Entry 5W66 (electron microscopy, 3.90 A resolution); this record covers chains A and B of the 20 polymer chains in the assembly.

== Chain A ==
Name: DNA-directed RNA polymerase I subunit RPA190
From: Saccharomyces cerevisiae (strain ATCC 204508 / S288c)
Notes: EC 2.7.7.6
Reference sequence: P10964 (RPA1_YEAST); residues 1-1664 here = UniProt positions 1-1664
Amino-acid sequence (1664 residues; row label = number of the first residue in the row):
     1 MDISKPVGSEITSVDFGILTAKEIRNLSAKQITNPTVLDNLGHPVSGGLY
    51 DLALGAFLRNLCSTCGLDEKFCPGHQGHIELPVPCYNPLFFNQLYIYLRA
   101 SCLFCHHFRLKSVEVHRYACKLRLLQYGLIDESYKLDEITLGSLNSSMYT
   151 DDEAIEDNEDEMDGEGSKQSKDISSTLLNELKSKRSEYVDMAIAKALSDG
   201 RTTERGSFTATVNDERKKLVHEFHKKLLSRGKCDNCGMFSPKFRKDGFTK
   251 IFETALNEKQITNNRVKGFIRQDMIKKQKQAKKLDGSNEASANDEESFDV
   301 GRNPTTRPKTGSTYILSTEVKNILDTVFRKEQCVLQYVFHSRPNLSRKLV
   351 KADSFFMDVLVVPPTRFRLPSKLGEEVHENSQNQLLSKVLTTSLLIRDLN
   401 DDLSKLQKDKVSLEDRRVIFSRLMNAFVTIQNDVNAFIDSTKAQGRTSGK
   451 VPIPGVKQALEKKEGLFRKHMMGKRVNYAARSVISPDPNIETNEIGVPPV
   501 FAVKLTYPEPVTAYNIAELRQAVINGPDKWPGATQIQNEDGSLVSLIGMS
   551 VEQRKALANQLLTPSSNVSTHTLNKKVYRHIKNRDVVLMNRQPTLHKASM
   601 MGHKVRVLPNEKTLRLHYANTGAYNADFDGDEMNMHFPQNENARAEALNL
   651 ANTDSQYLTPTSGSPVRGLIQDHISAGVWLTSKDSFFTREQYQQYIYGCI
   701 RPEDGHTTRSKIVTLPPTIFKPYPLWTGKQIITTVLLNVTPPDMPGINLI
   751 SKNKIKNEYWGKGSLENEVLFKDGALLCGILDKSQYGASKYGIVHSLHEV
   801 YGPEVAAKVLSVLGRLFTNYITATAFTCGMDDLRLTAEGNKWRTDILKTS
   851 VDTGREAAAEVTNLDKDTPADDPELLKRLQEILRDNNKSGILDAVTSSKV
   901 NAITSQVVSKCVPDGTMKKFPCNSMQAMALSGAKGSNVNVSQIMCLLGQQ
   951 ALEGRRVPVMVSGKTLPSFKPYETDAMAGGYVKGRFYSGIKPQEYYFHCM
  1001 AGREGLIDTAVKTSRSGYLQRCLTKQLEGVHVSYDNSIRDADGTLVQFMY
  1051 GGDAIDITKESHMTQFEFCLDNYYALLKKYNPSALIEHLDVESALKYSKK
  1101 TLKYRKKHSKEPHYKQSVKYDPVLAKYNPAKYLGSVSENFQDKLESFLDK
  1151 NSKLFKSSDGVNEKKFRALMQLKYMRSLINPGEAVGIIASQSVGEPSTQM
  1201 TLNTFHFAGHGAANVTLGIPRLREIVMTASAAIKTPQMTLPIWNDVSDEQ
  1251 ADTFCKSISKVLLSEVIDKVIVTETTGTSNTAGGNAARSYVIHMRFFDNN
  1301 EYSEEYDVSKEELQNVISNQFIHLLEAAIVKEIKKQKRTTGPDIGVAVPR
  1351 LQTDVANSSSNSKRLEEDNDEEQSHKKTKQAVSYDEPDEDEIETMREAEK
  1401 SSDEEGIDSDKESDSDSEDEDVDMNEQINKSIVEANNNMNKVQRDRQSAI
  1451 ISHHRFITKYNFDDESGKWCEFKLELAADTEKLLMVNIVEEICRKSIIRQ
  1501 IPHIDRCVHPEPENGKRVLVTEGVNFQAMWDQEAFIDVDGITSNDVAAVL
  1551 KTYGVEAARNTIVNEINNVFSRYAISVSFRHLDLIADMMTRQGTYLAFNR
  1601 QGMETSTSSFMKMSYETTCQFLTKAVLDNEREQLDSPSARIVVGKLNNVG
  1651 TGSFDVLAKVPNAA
Not modelled in the structure: 142-171, 269-311, 445-449, 1110-1111, 1201-1213, 1277-1285, 1338-1437, 1664
Glycans and other covalent adducts: covalent link Tyr118-Phe223, Gly465-Phe467; covalent link Ser404-Gln407; covalent link Lys410-Leu413; covalent link Val908-Val912
Metal / ion sites: Zn2+ site 1: Cys62, Cys65, His75; Zn2+ site 2: Cys102, Cys233, Cys236
Curated features (UniProtKB/Swiss-Prot):
  - region: Pro992 to Glu1004 (Bridging helix)
  - binding site (Zn(2+)): Cys62, Cys65, Cys72, His75, Cys102, Cys105, Cys233, Cys236
  - binding site (Mg(2+)): Asp627, Asp629, Asp631
  - modified residue (Phosphoserine): Ser889, Ser1636

== Chain B ==
Name: DNA-directed RNA polymerase I subunit RPA135
From: Saccharomyces cerevisiae (strain ATCC 204508 / S288c)
Notes: EC 2.7.7.6
Reference sequence: P22138 (RPA2_YEAST); numbering as in UniProt (aligned over 1-1203)
Amino-acid sequence (1203 residues; numbered 1 to 1203; the number before each row is that of its first residue):
     1 MSKVIKPPGQARTADFRTLERESRFINPPKDKSAFPLLQEAVQPHIGSFN
    51 ALTEGPDGGLLNLGVKDIGEKVIFDGKPLNSEDEISNSGYLGNKLSVSVE
   101 QVSIAKPMSNDGVSSAVERKVYPSESRQRLTSYRGKLLLKLKWSVNNGEE
   151 NLFEVRDCGGLPVMLQSNRCHLNKMSPYELVQHKEESDEIGGYFIVNGIE
   201 KLIRMLIVQRRNHPMAIIRPSFANRGASYSHYGIQIRSVRPDQTSQTNVL
   251 HYLNDGQVTFRFSWRKNEYLVPVVMILKALCHTSDREIFDGIIGNDVKDS
   301 FLTDRLELLLRGFKKRYPHLQNRTQVLQYLGDKFRVVFQASPDQSDLEVG
   351 QEVLDRIVLVHLGKDGSQDKFRMLLFMIRKLYSLVAGECSPDNPDATQHQ
   401 EVLLGGFLYGMILKEKIDEYLQNIIAQVRMDINRGMAINFKDKRYMSRVL
   451 MRVNENIGSKMQYFLSTGNLVSQSGLDLQQVSGYTVVAEKINFYRFISHF
   501 RMVHRGSFFAQLKTTTVRKLLPESWGFLCPVHTPDGSPCGLLNHFAHKCR
   551 ISTQQSDVSRIPSILYSLGVAPASHTFAAGPSLCCVQIDGKIIGWVSHEQ
   601 GKIIADTLRYWKVEGKTPGLPIDLEIGYVPPSTRGQYPGLYLFGGHSRML
   651 RPVRYLPLDKEDIVGPFEQVYMNIAVTPQEIQNNVHTHVEFTPTNILSIL
   701 ANLTPFSDFNQSPRNMYQCQMGKQTMGTPGVALCHRSDNKLYRLQTGQTP
   751 IVKANLYDDYGMDNFPNGFNAVVAVISYTGYDMDDAMIINKSADERGFGY
   801 GTMYKTEKVDLALNRNRGDPITQHFGFGNDEWPKEWLEKLDEDGLPYIGT
   851 YVEEGDPICAYFDDTLNKTKIKTYHSSEPAYIEEVNLIGDESNKFQELQT
   901 VSIKYRIRRTPQIGDKFSSRHGQKGVCSRKWPTIDMPFSETGIQPDIIIN
   951 PHAFPSRMTIGMFVESLAGKAGALHGIAQDSTPWIFNEDDTPADYFGEQL
  1001 AKAGYNYHGNEPMYSGATGEELRADIYVGVVYYQRLRHMVNDKFQVRSTG
  1051 PVNSLTMQPVKGRKRHGGIRVGEMERDALIGHGTSFLLQDRLLNSSDYTQ
  1101 ASVCRECGSILTTQQSVPRIGSISTVCCRRCSMRFEDAKKLLTKSEDGEK
  1151 IFIDDSQIWEDGQGNKFVGGNETTTVAIPFVLKYLDSELSAMGIRLRYNV
  1201 EPK
Not modelled in the structure: 1-11, 81-85, 1144-1145, 1197-1203
Metal / ion sites: Zn2+: Cys1104, Cys1107, Cys1128, Cys1131
Curated features (UniProtKB/Swiss-Prot):
  - zinc finger: Cys1104 to Cys1131 (C4-type)
  - modified residue: Ser2 (N-acetylserine), Ser81 (Phosphoserine), Ser1156 (Phosphoserine)
  - mutagenesis: Cys1104 (C1104A: No effect; when associated with A-1107; A-1128 and A-1131), Cys1107 (C1107A: Lethal. Abolishes recruitment of RPA1 to Pol I. No effect; when associated with A-1104; A-1128 and A-1131), Cys1127 (C1127R: Responsible of suppression of RPA190-5 and RPA190-1 mutations), Cys1128 (C1128A: No effect; when associated with A-1104; A-1107 and A-1131), Cys1131 (C1131A: No effect; when associated with A-1104; A-1107 and A-1128)

== Interface between chain A and chain B ==
Residue-residue contacts (342):
  Met1(A) - Asn1094(B)
  Met1(A) - Tyr1098(B)  hydrophobic
  Lys5(A) - Gln1100(B)  hydrogen bond (backbone-side chain)
  Val7(A) - Val1168(B)
  Val7(A) - Gly1170(B)
  Gly8(A) - Ile1194(B)
  Ser9(A) - Phe1167(B)
  Ser9(A) - Met1192(B)
  Glu10(A) - Met1192(B)
  Glu10(A) - Gly1193(B)
  Ile11(A) - Ala1191(B)  hydrophobic
  Ile11(A) - Met1192(B)
  Thr12(A) - Met1192(B)
  Ser13(A) - Ser1190(B)
  Ser13(A) - Met1192(B)
  Asp15(A) - Glu1188(B)
  Asp15(A) - Leu1189(B)
  Asp15(A) - Ser1190(B)  hydrogen bond (backbone-backbone)
  Asp15(A) - Met1192(B)
  Phe16(A) - Glu1188(B)
  Gly17(A) - Asp1186(B)
  Gly17(A) - Ser1187(B)
  Gly17(A) - Glu1188(B)  hydrogen bond (backbone-backbone)
  Ile18(A) - Asp1186(B)
  Leu19(A) - Lys1183(B)
  Leu19(A) - Asp1186(B)  hydrogen bond (backbone-side chain)
  Leu19(A) - Ser1187(B)
  Leu19(A) - Glu1188(B)
  Glu23(A) - Glu1188(B)
  Arg25(A) - Arg1134(B)
  Asn26(A) - Arg1129(B)
  Asn26(A) - Arg1130(B)  hydrogen bond (side chain-backbone)
  Asn26(A) - Arg1134(B)  hydrogen bond
  Leu27(A) - Thr1112(B)
  Leu27(A) - Arg1129(B)  hydrogen bond (backbone-side chain)
  Leu27(A) - Lys1183(B)
  Ser28(A) - Arg1129(B)  hydrogen bond (backbone-side chain)
  Ala29(A) - Arg1129(B)
  Cys62(A) - Asp1155(B)
  Ser63(A) - Asp1154(B)
  Ser63(A) - Asp1155(B)
  Ser63(A) - Ser1156(B)  hydrogen bond (backbone-backbone)
  Thr64(A) - Gln1114(B)
  Thr64(A) - Arg1129(B)
  Thr64(A) - Asp1154(B)
  Thr64(A) - Asp1155(B)
  Gly66(A) - Asp1155(B)  hydrogen bond (backbone-side chain)
  Leu67(A) - Gln1115(B)
  His75(A) - Thr1113(B)
  His75(A) - Gln1114(B)
  Gln76(A) - Leu1111(B)
  Gln76(A) - Lys1183(B)
  Leu360(A) - Tyr1184(B)
  Val361(A) - Tyr1184(B)  hydrophobic
  Pro363(A) - Phe1180(B)  hydrophobic
  Phe367(A) - Leu1055(B)
  Phe367(A) - Val1176(B)  hydrophobic
  Phe367(A) - Ala1177(B)  hydrophobic
  Phe367(A) - Phe1180(B)  hydrophobic
  Leu373(A) - Arg1065(B)
  Gly374(A) - Arg1065(B)
  Glu375(A) - Leu813(B)
  Gln382(A) - Phe1180(B)
  Phe437(A) - Tyr1184(B)
  Ile438(A) - Tyr1184(B)  hydrophobic
  Val456(A) - Leu1185(B)  hydrophobic
  Leu466(A) - Ile1178(B)  hydrophobic
  Arg468(A) - Arg1070(B)  hydrogen bond (backbone-side chain)
  Arg468(A) - Glu1073(B)  salt bridge
  Lys469(A) - Arg1070(B)  hydrogen bond (backbone-side chain)
  His470(A) - Gln1058(B)  hydrogen bond (backbone-side chain)
  His470(A) - Arg1070(B)
  Met472(A) - Arg1076(B)
  Gly473(A) - Arg1070(B)  hydrogen bond (backbone-side chain)
  Gly473(A) - Val1071(B)
  Lys474(A) - Gln1058(B)
  Lys474(A) - Ile1069(B)
  Lys474(A) - Arg1070(B)
  Lys474(A) - Val1071(B)  hydrogen bond (backbone-backbone)
  Lys474(A) - Leu1092(B)  hydrogen bond (side chain-backbone)
  Lys474(A) - Ser1096(B)
  Lys474(A) - Asp1097(B)  salt bridge
  Lys474(A) - Glu1172(B)  salt bridge
  Arg475(A) - Pro1059(B)
  Arg475(A) - Val1060(B)
  Arg475(A) - Lys1061(B)
  Arg475(A) - Gly1068(B)  hydrogen bond (side chain-backbone)
  Arg475(A) - Ile1069(B)
  Arg475(A) - Arg1070(B)
  Arg475(A) - Ser1096(B)  hydrogen bond (backbone-side chain)
  Val476(A) - Pro1059(B)
  Val476(A) - Gly1068(B)
  Val476(A) - Ile1069(B)  hydrogen bond (backbone-backbone)
  Val476(A) - Val1071(B)  hydrophobic
  Val476(A) - Arg1091(B)
  Val476(A) - Ser1095(B)
  Asn477(A) - Arg1047(B)  hydrogen bond
  Asn477(A) - Ser1048(B)  hydrogen bond (side chain-backbone)
  Asn477(A) - Thr1049(B)  hydrogen bond (side chain-backbone)
  Asn477(A) - Arg1091(B)  hydrogen bond (backbone-side chain)
  Asn477(A) - Ser1095(B)  hydrogen bond (backbone-backbone)
  Tyr478(A) - Arg1047(B)  hydrogen bond (backbone-backbone)
  Tyr478(A) - Ser1048(B)
  Tyr478(A) - Arg1091(B)  hydrogen bond (backbone-side chain)
  Ala479(A) - Val1046(B)
  Ala479(A) - Arg1047(B)  hydrogen bond (backbone-backbone)
  Ala479(A) - Ile1069(B)  hydrophobic
  Ala480(A) - Gln1045(B)
  Ala480(A) - Val1046(B)  hydrophobic
  Arg481(A) - Lys1043(B)
  Arg481(A) - Phe1044(B)
  Arg481(A) - Gln1045(B)  hydrogen bond (backbone-backbone)
  Arg481(A) - Ile1069(B)
  Val483(A) - Val1040(B)  hydrophobic
  Pro486(A) - Tyr781(B)
  Pro486(A) - Ala786(B)  hydrophobic
  Pro486(A) - Ser928(B)
  Asp487(A) - Tyr781(B)  hydrogen bond
  Pro488(A) - Gly780(B)
  Pro488(A) - Tyr781(B)
  Asn489(A) - Tyr781(B)  hydrogen bond
  Phe501(A) - Phe1044(B)  hydrophobic
  Phe501(A) - Val1046(B)  hydrophobic
  Lys504(A) - Ser1048(B)  hydrogen bond (backbone-side chain)
  Leu505(A) - Ser1048(B)
  Leu588(A) - Leu1087(B)  hydrophobic
  Asn590(A) - Glu1075(B)  hydrogen bond
  Arg591(A) - Glu1075(B)
  Thr594(A) - Met1074(B)
  Thr594(A) - Glu1075(B)
  Thr594(A) - Ala1078(B)
  Lys597(A) - Ala1078(B)
  Lys597(A) - Gly1081(B)
  Lys597(A) - His1082(B)  hydrogen bond (backbone-side chain)
  Met600(A) - Leu1079(B)  hydrophobic
  Met600(A) - His1082(B)  hydrogen bond (backbone-side chain)
  Glu611(A) - Ile913(B)
  Lys612(A) - Ile913(B)
  Lys612(A) - Asn1041(B)  hydrogen bond
  Lys612(A) - Phe1044(B)
  Thr613(A) - Ile913(B)
  Thr613(A) - Gly914(B)
  Arg615(A) - Ser928(B)  hydrogen bond (side chain-backbone)
  Tyr618(A) - Gly780(B)  hydrogen bond (side chain-backbone)
  Tyr618(A) - Tyr781(B)  hydrogen bond (side chain-backbone)
  Tyr618(A) - Asp782(B)
  Tyr618(A) - Met783(B)  hydrogen bond (side chain-backbone)
  Asp627(A) - Asp785(B)
  Phe628(A) - Met783(B)
  Phe628(A) - Asp785(B)
  Phe628(A) - Ala786(B)  hydrophobic
  Phe628(A) - Val926(B)
  Asp629(A) - Asp785(B)  hydrogen bond (backbone-side chain)
  Asp629(A) - Lys916(B)
  Glu632(A) - Val1040(B)
  Glu632(A) - Lys1043(B)
  Asn634(A) - Ile1069(B)
  Asn634(A) - Glu1075(B)
  His636(A) - Ile1069(B)
  His636(A) - Val1071(B)
  His636(A) - Arg1091(B)
  Phe637(A) - Arg1091(B)  hydrogen bond (backbone-side chain)
  Pro638(A) - Asp1090(B)
  Pro638(A) - Arg1091(B)
  Gln639(A) - Asp1090(B)
  Asn640(A) - Asp1090(B)
  Asn642(A) - Phe1086(B)
  Ala643(A) - Leu1087(B)
  Glu646(A) - Thr1084(B)  hydrogen bond
  Glu646(A) - Ser1085(B)  hydrogen bond (side chain-backbone)
  Glu646(A) - Phe1086(B)  hydrogen bond (side chain-backbone)
  Glu646(A) - Leu1087(B)  hydrogen bond (side chain-backbone)
  Ala647(A) - Leu1087(B)  hydrophobic
  Gln656(A) - His1082(B)
  Gln671(A) - Asp784(B)  hydrogen bond
  Gln671(A) - His952(B)  hydrogen bond (backbone-side chain)
  Asp672(A) - Ser777(B)  hydrogen bond
  Asp672(A) - Met783(B)
  Asp672(A) - His952(B)
  His673(A) - Met783(B)
  Ser675(A) - His952(B)  hydrogen bond
  Trp679(A) - Arg1023(B)
  Thr818(A) - Thr779(B)
  Ile821(A) - Ser777(B)
  Ile821(A) - Tyr778(B)
  Thr822(A) - Tyr778(B)
  Thr822(A) - Ser1015(B)  hydrogen bond (backbone-side chain)
  Thr822(A) - Leu1022(B)
  Ala823(A) - Leu1022(B)
  Thr824(A) - Leu1022(B)
  Thr824(A) - Arg1023(B)  hydrogen bond (backbone-backbone)
  Ala825(A) - Ile776(B)  hydrophobic
  Ala825(A) - Ser777(B)
  Ala825(A) - Tyr778(B)  hydrophobic
  Ala825(A) - Leu1022(B)  hydrophobic
  Phe826(A) - Ile776(B)
  Phe826(A) - Ser777(B)  hydrogen bond (backbone-backbone)
  Phe826(A) - Pro951(B)  hydrophobic
  Phe826(A) - His952(B)
  Thr827(A) - Val775(B)  hydrogen bond (side chain-backbone)
  Thr827(A) - Asp1025(B)
  Thr827(A) - Ile1026(B)
  Thr827(A) - Tyr1027(B)  hydrogen bond (side chain-backbone)
  Cys828(A) - Val775(B)
  Cys828(A) - Pro951(B)  hydrophobic
  Cys828(A) - Phe963(B)
  Cys828(A) - Tyr1027(B)
  Gly829(A) - Phe963(B)
  Gly829(A) - Tyr1027(B)
  Met830(A) - Phe963(B)  hydrophobic
  Met830(A) - Ala993(B)  hydrophobic
  Asp831(A) - His1008(B)
  Asp831(A) - Asn1010(B)
  Leu833(A) - Ile960(B)  hydrophobic
  Arg834(A) - Ala993(B)  hydrogen bond (side chain-backbone)
  Arg834(A) - Asp994(B)  salt bridge
  Arg834(A) - Tyr1007(B)  hydrogen bond
  Arg834(A) - His1008(B)  hydrogen bond
  Arg843(A) - Glu988(B)  salt bridge
  Gln880(A) - Ser632(B)
  Gln880(A) - Thr633(B)  hydrogen bond (side chain-backbone)
  Arg884(A) - Ser390(B)
  Arg884(A) - Ser632(B)
  Arg884(A) - Thr633(B)  hydrogen bond (side chain-backbone)
  Arg884(A) - Arg634(B)  hydrogen bond (side chain-backbone)
  Arg884(A) - Gly635(B)
  Met917(A) - His1008(B)
  Met928(A) - His952(B)
  Met928(A) - Pro955(B)  hydrophobic
  Ala933(A) - His952(B)
  Lys934(A) - His952(B)
  Lys934(A) - Pro955(B)
  Gly935(A) - Pro955(B)
  Asn939(A) - Pro955(B)  hydrogen bond (side chain-backbone)
  Asn939(A) - Ser956(B)
  Gln942(A) - Met958(B)
  Ile943(A) - Met958(B)  hydrophobic
  Ile943(A) - Ile960(B)  hydrophobic
  Glu953(A) - Lys519(B)  salt bridge
  Pro958(A) - Pro522(B)
  Met960(A) - Glu523(B)
  Met960(A) - Val670(B)
  Ser962(A) - Val670(B)  hydrogen bond (side chain-backbone)
  Ser962(A) - Tyr671(B)
  Lys964(A) - Val670(B)
  Lys964(A) - Met672(B)
  Lys964(A) - Asn673(B)  hydrogen bond
  Thr965(A) - Pro522(B)
  Pro967(A) - Trp525(B)
  Pro967(A) - Gln669(B)
  Pro967(A) - Met672(B)
  Pro967(A) - Asn673(B)
  Pro967(A) - Ile674(B)  hydrogen bond (backbone-backbone)
  Ser968(A) - Ile674(B)  hydrogen bond (backbone-backbone)
  Ser968(A) - Val676(B)
  Ser968(A) - His686(B)  hydrogen bond (backbone-side chain)
  Phe969(A) - Asn673(B)
  Lys970(A) - Asn673(B)
  Gly984(A) - Glu988(B)
  Phe986(A) - Phe709(B)
  Phe986(A) - Asn710(B)
  Phe986(A) - Gln711(B)
  Phe986(A) - Met958(B)  hydrophobic
  Tyr987(A) - Ala993(B)
  Ser988(A) - Glu988(B)
  Gly989(A) - Phe709(B)
  Ile990(A) - Asp708(B)
  Ile990(A) - Trp984(B)  hydrogen bond (backbone-side chain)
  Lys991(A) - Trp984(B)
  Pro992(A) - Val676(B)  hydrophobic
  Pro992(A) - Trp984(B)  hydrophobic
  Gln993(A) - Glu680(B)
  Tyr995(A) - Val531(B)
  Tyr995(A) - Ser707(B)  hydrogen bond
  Tyr995(A) - Asp708(B)
  Tyr995(A) - Asn715(B)  hydrogen bond
  Tyr995(A) - Trp984(B)  hydrophobic
  Tyr996(A) - Leu520(B)
  Tyr996(A) - Leu521(B)  hydrogen bond (side chain-backbone)
  Tyr996(A) - Pro522(B)
  Tyr996(A) - Ser524(B)
  Tyr996(A) - Trp525(B)  hydrogen bond (side chain-backbone)
  His998(A) - Gln711(B)
  His998(A) - Ser712(B)  hydrogen bond (backbone-side chain)
  Cys999(A) - Pro530(B)
  Cys999(A) - Val531(B)  hydrophobic
  Cys999(A) - Ser712(B)
  Met1000(A) - Leu520(B)
  Met1000(A) - Leu521(B)
  Met1000(A) - Pro522(B)
  Gly1002(A) - Ser712(B)
  Gly1002(A) - Met716(B)
  Arg1003(A) - Arg518(B)
  Arg1003(A) - Leu520(B)
  Arg1003(A) - Cys529(B)
  Arg1003(A) - Pro530(B)
  Arg1003(A) - Thr533(B)  hydrogen bond
  Arg1003(A) - Gly540(B)
  Arg1003(A) - Asn543(B)
  Arg1003(A) - Met716(B)
  Leu1006(A) - Pro713(B)  hydrophobic
  Leu1006(A) - Met716(B)  hydrophobic
  Leu1006(A) - Tyr717(B)
  Ile1007(A) - Thr515(B)
  Ile1007(A) - Arg518(B)
  Arg1021(A) - Glu1073(B)
  Thr1024(A) - Asp1077(B)
  Lys1025(A) - Arg1076(B)
  Glu1028(A) - Arg1076(B)  salt bridge
  Ala1184(A) - Ile1080(B)
  Ala1184(A) - Gly1081(B)
  Ile1187(A) - Asp1077(B)
  Ile1187(A) - Ile1080(B)  hydrophobic
  Ile1187(A) - Gly1081(B)
  Gln1191(A) - Ala1078(B)
  Glu1481(A) - Lys315(B)  salt bridge
  Lys1482(A) - Asp304(B)  salt bridge
  Lys1482(A) - Leu308(B)
  Leu1484(A) - Asp304(B)
  Leu1484(A) - Arg305(B)
  Leu1484(A) - Leu308(B)  hydrophobic
  Asn1487(A) - Asn254(B)
  Leu1622(A) - Leu1185(B)  hydrophobic
  Val1626(A) - Ser1187(B)
  Arg1631(A) - Met1192(B)
  Ser1638(A) - Arg1076(B)  hydrogen bond
  Ile1641(A) - Arg1076(B)
  Ile1641(A) - Glu1172(B)
  Val1642(A) - Glu1172(B)
  Val1642(A) - Thr1175(B)  hydrogen bond (backbone-side chain)
  Val1643(A) - Glu1172(B)
  Gly1644(A) - Leu1093(B)
  Gly1644(A) - Gly1170(B)
  Gly1644(A) - Glu1172(B)
  Leu1646(A) - Ser1085(B)
  Leu1646(A) - Phe1086(B)  hydrophobic
  Leu1646(A) - Gln1089(B)  hydrogen bond (backbone-side chain)
  Asn1647(A) - Ser1085(B)  hydrogen bond
  Val1649(A) - Ser1085(B)  hydrogen bond (backbone-side chain)
  Thr1651(A) - Gly1083(B)  hydrogen bond (side chain-backbone)
  Thr1651(A) - Ser1085(B)
  Thr1651(A) - Phe1086(B)
Other interface residues (no listed pair), chain A (201 interface residues in all): Val14, Leu61, Cys65, Asn87, Phe90, Ser354, Met357, Pro364, Arg366, Val434, Phe467, Met471, Ser482, Ile484, Ser485, Val500, Thr506, Ala626, Gly630, Ala651, Ile670, Met925, Leu952, Val961, Leu966, Pro971, Glu973, Lys983, Glu1004, Glu1183, Ile1188, Lys1645, Gly1650, Gly1652
Other interface residues (no listed pair), chain B (186 interface residues in all): Tyr252, Gln398, Asp535, Cys539, Gln636, Ala675, Gln682, Val685, Pro693, Leu697, Lys924, Arg929, Asn950, Val964, Asn987, Thr991, Ala1017, Glu1021, Thr1056, Met1057, Gly1072, Val1117, Ser1132, Gly1169, Asn1171, Thr1174, Leu1182

== In short ==
201 residues of chain A and 186 residues of chain B are in contact, with 79 hydrogen bonds and 9 salt bridges.
Polar contacts include Arg468(A)-Glu1073(B), Lys474(A)-Asp1097(B) and Lys474(A)-Glu1172(B).
Here chain A is DNA-directed RNA polymerase I subunit RPA190 and chain B is DNA-directed RNA polymerase I
subunit RPA135, both from Saccharomyces cerevisiae (strain ATCC 204508 / S288c). Entry 5W66 (RNA polymerase I
Initial Transcribing Complex State 3) was determined by electron microscopy together with 5W65, 5W5Y and 5W64
from the same study.
